Entry 3R8R (X-ray diffraction, 1.90 A resolution); this record covers chains A and J of the 10 polymer chains in the assembly.

== Chain A (and J) ==
Molecule: Transaldolase
From: Bacillus subtilis
Notes: EC 2.2.1.2; chain J of this document is another copy of the same molecule, construct and numbering; everything in this record applies to it too
Reference sequence: P19669 (TAL_BACSU); residues 1-212 here = UniProt positions 1-212
Chain sequence (212 residues; numbered 1 to 212; the number before each row is that of its first residue):
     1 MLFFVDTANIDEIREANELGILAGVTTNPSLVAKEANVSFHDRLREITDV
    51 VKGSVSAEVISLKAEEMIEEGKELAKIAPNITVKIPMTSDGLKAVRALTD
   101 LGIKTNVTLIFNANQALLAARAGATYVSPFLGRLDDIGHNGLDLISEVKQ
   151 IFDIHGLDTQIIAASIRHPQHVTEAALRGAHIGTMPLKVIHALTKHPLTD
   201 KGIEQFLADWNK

== Interface between chain A and chain J ==
Pairs across the interface - 9 pairs, chain A then chain J:
  F111(A) with H139(J)
  N112(A) with I137(J), hydrogen bond (side chain-backbone); G138(J)
  L134(A) with H139(J)
  I137(A) with N112(J), hydrogen bond (backbone-side chain)
  G138(A) with N112(J)
  H139(A) with F111(J), hydrogen bond (side chain-backbone); L134(J); H139(J)
Other interface residues (no listed pair), chain A (7 interface residues in all): N114
Other interface residues (no listed pair), chain J (7 interface residues in all): N114

== Summary ==
The chain A/chain J interface involves 7 residues from each chain; the contacts include 3 hydrogen bonds.
Polar pairs include N112(A)-I137(J) and H139(A)-F111(J).
Chain A and chain J are both Transaldolase (Bacillus subtilis); the structure, Transaldolase from Bacillus
subtilis, was determined by X-ray diffraction together with 3R5E from the same study.
